6WL4 - chains A and B of the 3 polymer chains in the assembly; structure by X-ray diffraction, 3.60 A resolution.

# Chain A
Protein: H-2 class I histocompatibility antigen, K-B alpha chain
From: Mus musculus
UniProtKB: P01901 (HA1B_MOUSE); residues 1-185 here correspond to UniProt positions 22-206 (UniProt number = residue number + 21)
Sequence (185 residues; each row starts with the number of its first residue):
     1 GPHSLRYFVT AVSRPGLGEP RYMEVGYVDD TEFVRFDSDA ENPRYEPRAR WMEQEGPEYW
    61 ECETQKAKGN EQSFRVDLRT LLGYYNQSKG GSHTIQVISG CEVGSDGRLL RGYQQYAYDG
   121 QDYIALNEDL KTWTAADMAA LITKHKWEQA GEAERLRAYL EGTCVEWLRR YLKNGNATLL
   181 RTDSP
Disordered / not traced: 179-185
Sequence notes: engineered mutation Cys62 (Arg83 in P01901), Gln121 (Cys142 in P01901)
Swiss-Prot annotation at these positions:
  - glycosylation (N-linked (GlcNAc...) asparagine): Asn86, Asn176
Disulfides: Cys101-Cys164

# Chain B
Protein: Arg-gly-tyr-val-tyr-gln-gly-leu
Sequence (8 residues; each row starts with the number of its first residue):
     1 RGYVYQGL

# How chain A and chain B interact
Residue-residue contacts (34; chain A residue first):
  Tyr7(A) with Arg1(B), hydrogen bond (side chain-backbone); Gly2(B), hydrogen bond (side chain-backbone)
  Val9(A) with Tyr5(B)
  Cys62(A) with Arg1(B)
  Glu63(A) with Arg1(B), salt bridge
  Lys66(A) with Gly2(B), hydrogen bond (side chain-backbone); Val4(B)
  Asn70(A) with Tyr3(B), hydrogen bond (side chain-backbone); Val4(B); Tyr5(B)
  Ser73(A) with Tyr5(B)
  Phe74(A) with Tyr5(B), hydrophobic
  Asp77(A) with Gly7(B); Leu8(B)
  Leu81(A) with Leu8(B), hydrophobic
  Tyr84(A) with Leu8(B)
  Val97(A) with Tyr5(B), hydrophobic
  Ser99(A) with Tyr5(B), hydrogen bond
  Tyr116(A) with Tyr5(B); Leu8(B), hydrophobic
  Thr143(A) with Leu8(B), hydrogen bond (side chain-backbone)
  Lys146(A) with Gly7(B), hydrogen bond (side chain-backbone); Leu8(B), hydrogen bond (side chain-backbone)
  Trp147(A) with Gly7(B), hydrogen bond (side chain-backbone); Leu8(B), hydrophobic
  Glu152(A) with Tyr3(B), hydrogen bond
  Arg155(A) with Tyr3(B), hydrogen bond; Val4(B), hydrogen bond (side chain-backbone); Gln6(B)
  Leu156(A) with Tyr3(B), hydrogen bond (backbone-side chain)
  Tyr159(A) with Gly2(B); Tyr3(B), hydrophobic
  Trp167(A) with Arg1(B)
  Tyr171(A) with Arg1(B), hydrogen bond (side chain-backbone)
Interface residues without a listed pair, chain A (27 interface residues in all): Glu24, Tyr59, Thr80, Gln114

# Overview
27 residues of chain A face 8 of chain B across their interface, with 14 hydrogen bonds and 1 salt bridge.
Among the polar pairs are Glu63(A)-Arg1(B), Tyr7(A)-Arg1(B) and Tyr7(A)-Gly2(B).
Chain A is H-2 class I histocompatibility antigen, K-B alpha chain (Mus musculus) and chain B is
Arg-gly-tyr-val-tyr-gln-gly-leu; the structure, preTCRbeta-pMHC complex crystal structure, was determined by
X-ray diffraction together with 6WL2, 6WL3 and 7JI2 from the same study.
